2QLJ - chains A and B of the 7 polymer chains in the assembly; structure by X-ray diffraction, 2.60 A resolution.

# Chain A
Protein: Caspase-7
Source organism: Homo sapiens
Notes: EC 3.4.22.60; fragment: P20 subunit
Reference sequence: P55210 (CASP7_HUMAN); numbering as in UniProt (aligned over 24-196)
Amino-acid sequence (173 residues; row label = number of the first residue in the row):
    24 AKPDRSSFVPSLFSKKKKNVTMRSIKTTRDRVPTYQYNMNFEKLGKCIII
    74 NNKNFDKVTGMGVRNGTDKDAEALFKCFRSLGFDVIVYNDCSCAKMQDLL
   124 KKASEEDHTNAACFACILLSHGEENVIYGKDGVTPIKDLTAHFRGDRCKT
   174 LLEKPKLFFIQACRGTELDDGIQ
Not modelled in the structure: 24-56
Swiss-Prot annotation at these positions:
  - region: Lys-38 to Lys-41 (Exosite), Lys-76 to Arg-87 (Loop L1), Arg-187 to Gln-196 (Loop L2)
  - active site: His-144, Cys-186
  - site: Phe-36, Ser-37 (Cleavage), Met-45, Arg-46 (Cleavage), Ser-47, Ile-48 (Cleavage), Arg-187 (Involved in allosteric regulation)
  - modified residue: Ser-30 (Phosphoserine), Ser-37 (Phosphoserine), Thr-173 (Phosphothreonine)
  - mutagenesis: Ser-30 (S30A: Abolished phosphorylation by PAK2; when associated with A-173 and A-239; S30E: Mimics phosphorylation; does not affect thiol protease activity), Lys-38 to Lys-41 (Decreased ability to cleave PARP1 and PTGES3; Decreased ability to cleave PARP1), Lys-39 to Lys-40 (Does not affect ability to cleave PARP1; Decreased ability to cleave PARP1. Decreased RNA-binding), Lys-39 (K39E: Decreased ability to cleave PARP1), Thr-173 (T173A: Abolished phosphorylation by PAK2; when associated with A-30 and A-239), Cys-186 (C186A: Abolished thiol protease activity), Arg-187 (R187K: Does not significantly affect thiol protease catalytic efficiency; R187M/A/G: Reduced thiol protease catalytic efficiency; R187W/N: Strongly reduced thiol protease catalytic efficiency), Asp-192 (D192A: Strongly reduced thiol protease activity)

# Chain B
Protein: Caspase-7
Source organism: Homo sapiens
Notes: EC 3.4.22.60; fragment: P10 subunit
Reference sequence: P55210 (CASP7_HUMAN); residues 207-303 here = UniProt positions 207-303
Amino-acid sequence (97 residues; row label = number of the first residue in the row):
   207 ANPRYKIPVEADFLFAYSTVPGYYSWRSPGRGSWFVQALCSILEEHGKDL
   257 EIMQILTRVNDRVARHFESQSDDPHFHEKKQIPCVVSMLTKELYFSQ
Not modelled in the structure: 207-211
Swiss-Prot annotation at these positions:
  - region: Val-226 to Gly-238 (Loop L3), Glu-274 to Ile-288 (Loop L4)
  - site: Tyr-223 (Involved in allosteric regulation)
  - modified residue: Arg-233 (Microbial infection: ADP-riboxanated arginine), Ser-239 (Phosphoserine)
  - mutagenesis: Tyr-223 (Y223A/F/W/D/E: Does not significantly affect thiol protease catalytic efficiency), Tyr-229 (Y229W: Strongly reduced thiol protease catalytic efficiency), Tyr-230 to Ser-234 (In esCasp-7 V3 mutant; promotes specificity toward alternate peptides with VEID, YVAD, WEHD, LETD or LEHD sequence; when associated with C-276. In esCasp-7 V4 mutant ...), Trp-232 to Ser-234 (In dsCasp-7 mutant; unable to cleave DEVD and VEID peptides; when associated with F-276), Arg-233 (R233A: Abolished ADP-riboxanation by C.violaceum CopC), Ser-239 (S239A: Abolished phosphorylation by PAK2; when associated with A-30 and A-173; S239E: Mimics phosphorylation; leading to inactivate thiol protease activity), Gln-276 (Q276C: In esCasp-7 V3 mutant; promotes specificity toward alternate peptides with VEID, YVAD, WEHD, LETD or LEHD sequence; when associated with 230-V--V-234; Q276D: In esCasp-7 V4 mutant ...), Cys-290 (C290S: Decreased phosphorylation by PAK2; C290T/N: Does not significantly affect thiol protease catalytic activity)

# Interface between chain A and chain B
Pairs across the interface (97; chain A residue first):
  Thr-57(A) / Lys-297(B)  hydrogen bond (backbone-side chain)
  Tyr-58(A) / Lys-297(B)
  Tyr-58(A) / Glu-298(B)  hydrogen bond (backbone-backbone)
  Gln-59(A) / Lys-297(B)
  Gln-59(A) / Glu-298(B)
  Gln-59(A) / Tyr-300(B)
  Tyr-60(A) / Asp-218(B)  hydrogen bond
  Tyr-60(A) / Leu-295(B)
  Tyr-60(A) / Thr-296(B)  hydrogen bond (side chain-backbone)
  Tyr-60(A) / Lys-297(B)
  Tyr-60(A) / Glu-298(B)  hydrogen bond (backbone-backbone)
  Met-62(A) / Leu-299(B)  hydrophobic
  Met-62(A) / Tyr-300(B)
  Arg-87(A) / Arg-233(B)
  Asn-88(A) / Arg-233(B)  hydrogen bond (backbone-side chain)
  Asn-88(A) / Pro-235(B)
  Gly-89(A) / Pro-235(B)
  Gly-89(A) / Gly-238(B)
  Lys-92(A) / Gly-236(B)
  Lys-92(A) / Arg-237(B)
  Asp-93(A) / Gly-238(B)
  Asp-93(A) / Ser-239(B)  hydrogen bond
  Asp-93(A) / Val-242(B)
  Ala-96(A) / Cys-246(B)
  Leu-97(A) / Val-242(B)  hydrophobic
  Leu-97(A) / Cys-246(B)
  Cys-100(A) / Cys-246(B)  hydrophobic
  Phe-101(A) / Leu-249(B)  hydrophobic
  Ser-103(A) / Lys-254(B)  hydrogen bond (backbone-side chain)
  Leu-104(A) / Gly-253(B)
  Phe-106(A) / Phe-301(B)  hydrophobic
  Glu-147(A) / Pro-227(B)
  Glu-147(A) / Gly-228(B)
  Lys-160(A) / Glu-216(B)  salt bridge
  Thr-163(A) / Phe-219(B)
  Thr-163(A) / Phe-221(B)
  Phe-166(A) / Phe-219(B)
  Arg-167(A) / Val-215(B)
  Arg-167(A) / Glu-216(B)  salt bridge
  Arg-167(A) / Phe-219(B)
  Gly-168(A) / Val-215(B)  hydrogen bond (backbone-backbone)
  Asp-169(A) / Val-215(B)
  Glu-176(A) / Asp-218(B)
  Lys-177(A) / Asp-218(B)
  Pro-178(A) / Asp-218(B)
  Pro-178(A) / Leu-299(B)  hydrophobic
  Lys-179(A) / Ala-217(B)
  Lys-179(A) / Asp-218(B)  hydrogen bond (backbone-backbone)
  Lys-179(A) / Phe-219(B)
  Lys-179(A) / Leu-220(B)  hydrogen bond (backbone-backbone)
  Leu-180(A) / Leu-220(B)
  Leu-180(A) / Leu-299(B)  hydrophobic
  Leu-180(A) / Phe-301(B)  hydrophobic
  Phe-181(A) / Phe-219(B)  hydrophobic
  Phe-181(A) / Leu-220(B)  hydrogen bond (backbone-backbone)
  Phe-181(A) / Phe-221(B)
  Phe-181(A) / Ala-222(B)  hydrogen bond (backbone-backbone)
  Phe-182(A) / Ala-222(B)
  Phe-182(A) / Leu-245(B)  hydrophobic
  Ile-183(A) / Ala-222(B)  hydrogen bond (backbone-backbone)
  Ile-183(A) / Tyr-223(B)
  Ile-183(A) / Ser-224(B)  hydrogen bond (backbone-backbone)
  Gln-184(A) / Ser-224(B)  hydrogen bond
  Gln-184(A) / Ser-231(B)
  Gln-184(A) / Ser-239(B)  hydrogen bond
  Gln-184(A) / Phe-241(B)
  Ala-185(A) / Ser-224(B)  hydrogen bond (backbone-side chain)
  Ala-185(A) / Thr-225(B)
  Ala-185(A) / Ser-231(B)  hydrogen bond (backbone-side chain)
  Cys-186(A) / Tyr-229(B)
  Cys-186(A) / Ser-231(B)
  Arg-187(A) / Tyr-223(B)
  Arg-187(A) / Thr-225(B)  hydrogen bond (side chain-backbone)
  Arg-187(A) / Val-226(B)
  Arg-187(A) / Pro-227(B)
  Arg-187(A) / Gly-228(B)  hydrogen bond (backbone-backbone)
  Arg-187(A) / Tyr-229(B)  hydrogen bond (backbone-backbone)
  Arg-187(A) / Cys-290(B)
  Gly-188(A) / Gly-228(B)
  Gly-188(A) / Tyr-229(B)  hydrogen bond (backbone-backbone)
  Gly-188(A) / Tyr-230(B)
  Thr-189(A) / Gly-228(B)  hydrogen bond (backbone-backbone)
  Thr-189(A) / Tyr-230(B)
  Glu-190(A) / Gly-228(B)  hydrogen bond (backbone-backbone)
  Glu-190(A) / Tyr-229(B)
  Glu-190(A) / Tyr-230(B)  hydrogen bond (backbone-backbone)
  Leu-191(A) / Tyr-229(B)
  Leu-191(A) / Tyr-230(B)  hydrophobic
  Leu-191(A) / His-281(B)
  Leu-191(A) / Phe-282(B)  hydrophobic
  Leu-191(A) / Lys-285(B)
  Asp-192(A) / Tyr-229(B)
  Asp-192(A) / Lys-285(B)
  Asp-192(A) / Lys-286(B)  hydrogen bond (backbone-backbone)
  Asp-193(A) / Glu-284(B)
  Asp-193(A) / Lys-285(B)  salt bridge
  Gly-194(A) / Lys-286(B)
Also at the interface, not in a pair above, chain A (50 interface residues in all): Leu-67, Val-86, Thr-90, Leu-142, His-144, Ile-159, Leu-175
Also at the interface, not in a pair above, chain B (51 interface residues in all): Ile-213, Trp-232, Ser-234, Glu-250, Leu-262, Ile-288, Ser-302, Gln-303

# Summary
The interface between chain A and chain B involves 50 residues on one side and 51 on the other; the contacts
include 27 hydrogen bonds and 3 salt bridges. Polar pairs include Lys-160(A)/Glu-216(B), Arg-167(A)/Glu-216(B)
and Asp-193(A)/Lys-285(B).
Chain A is Caspase-7 and chain B is Caspase-7, both from Homo sapiens; the structure, Crystal Structure of
Caspase-7 with Inhibitor AC-WEHD-CHO, was determined by X-ray diffraction (same publication as 2QL5, 2QL7,
2QL9, 2QLB and 2QLF).
